Entry 4V7O (X-ray diffraction, 3.00 A resolution); this record covers chains AQ and AY of the 34 polymer chains in the assembly.

# Chain AQ
Molecule: Proteasome component C5
Organism: Saccharomyces cerevisiae
Notes: EC 3.4.25.1
UniProt: P23724 (PSB1_YEAST); the author numbering skips numbers that UniProt does not, so the offset changes along the chain: 601-609 = UniProt 20-28; 6001-6213 = UniProt 29-241
Amino-acid sequence (222 residues; each row starts with the number of its first residue; note: 5391 numbers in that range are skipped by the numbering (no residue carries them; nothing is unmodelled there)):
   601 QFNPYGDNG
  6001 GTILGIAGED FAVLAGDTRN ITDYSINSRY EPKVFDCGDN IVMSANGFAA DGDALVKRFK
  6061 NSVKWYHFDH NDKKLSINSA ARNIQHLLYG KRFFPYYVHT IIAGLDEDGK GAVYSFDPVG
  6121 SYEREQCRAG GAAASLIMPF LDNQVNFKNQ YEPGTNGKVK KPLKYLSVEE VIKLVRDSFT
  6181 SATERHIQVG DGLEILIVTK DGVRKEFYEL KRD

# Chain AY
Molecule: Proteasome component PUP1
Organism: Saccharomyces cerevisiae
Notes: EC 3.4.25.1
UniProt: P25043 (PSB7_YEAST); residues 2001-2222 here correspond to UniProt positions 30-251 (UniProt number = residue number - 1971)
Amino-acid sequence (222 residues; each row starts with the number of its first residue):
  2001 TTIVGVKFNN GVVIAADTRS TQGPIVADKN CAKLHRISPK IWCAGAGTAA DTEAVTQLIG
  2061 SNIELHSLYT SREPRVVSAL QMLKQHLFKY QGHIGAYLIV AGVDPTGSHL FSIHAHGSTD
  2121 VGYYLSLGSG SLAAMAVLES HWKQDLTKEE AIKLASDAIQ AGIWNDLGSG SNVDVCVMEI
  2181 GKDAEYLRNY LTPNVREEKQ KSYKFPRGTT AVLKESIVNI CD
Curated features (UniProtKB/Swiss-Prot):
  - active site: T2001 (Nucleophile)

# Chain AQ / chain AY interface
Residue-residue contacts - 51 pairs, chain AQ then chain AY:
  I6021(AQ) - L2167(AY)  hydrophobic
  D6023(AQ) - L2167(AY)
  Y6024(AQ) - G2023(AY)
  Y6024(AQ) - D2166(AY)
  Y6024(AQ) - L2167(AY)  hydrogen bond (backbone-backbone)
  Y6024(AQ) - G2168(AY)
  S6025(AQ) - L2167(AY)
  I6026(AQ) - L2167(AY)  hydrophobic
  R6029(AQ) - W2164(AY)
  R6029(AQ) - N2165(AY)
  F6140(AQ) - Y2203(AY)  hydrophobic
  N6143(AQ) - F2205(AY)
  Q6144(AQ) - Y2203(AY)
  Q6144(AQ) - F2205(AY)
  Q6150(AQ) - F2205(AY)
  Q6150(AQ) - T2209(AY)
  Y6151(AQ) - T2209(AY)  hydrogen bond (backbone-backbone)
  Y6151(AQ) - A2211(AY)  hydrophobic
  P6153(AQ) - R2207(AY)
  P6153(AQ) - G2208(AY)
  K6173(AQ) - Q2200(AY)
  L6174(AQ) - Y2203(AY)
  R6176(AQ) - E2197(AY)  salt bridge
  R6176(AQ) - Q2200(AY)  hydrogen bond
  D6177(AQ) - K2199(AY)
  D6177(AQ) - Q2200(AY)  hydrogen bond (side chain-backbone)
  D6177(AQ) - K2201(AY)  hydrogen bond (side chain-backbone)
  D6177(AQ) - Y2203(AY)  hydrogen bond
  T6180(AQ) - R2196(AY)  hydrogen bond
  T6180(AQ) - E2197(AY)
  S6181(AQ) - R2196(AY)  hydrogen bond
  E6184(AQ) - V2026(AY)
  E6184(AQ) - K2029(AY)  salt bridge
  E6184(AQ) - R2196(AY)
  R6185(AQ) - I2025(AY)
  R6185(AQ) - V2026(AY)  hydrogen bond (backbone-backbone)
  R6185(AQ) - A2027(AY)  hydrogen bond (side chain-backbone)
  R6185(AQ) - K2029(AY)
  H6186(AQ) - P2024(AY)
  I6187(AQ) - R2019(AY)
  I6187(AQ) - P2024(AY)  hydrogen bond (backbone-backbone)
  I6187(AQ) - V2026(AY)  hydrophobic
  I6187(AQ) - L2167(AY)
  K6211(AQ) - N2194(AY)  hydrogen bond (side chain-backbone)
  R6212(AQ) - W2164(AY)
  D6213(AQ) - R2019(AY)  salt bridge
  D6213(AQ) - I2163(AY)
  D6213(AQ) - D2166(AY)
  D6213(AQ) - S2169(AY)
  D6213(AQ) - S2171(AY)
  D6213(AQ) - N2194(AY)  hydrogen bond
Interface residues without a listed pair, chain AQ (31 interface residues in all): R6019, N6149, E6152, G6154, N6156, G6157
Interface residues without a listed pair, chain AY (31 interface residues in all): T2021, D2028, G2170, V2212

# Summary
Chain AQ and chain AY each contribute 31 residues to their interface; the contacts include 13 hydrogen bonds
and 3 salt bridges. Polar pairs include R6176(AQ)-E2197(AY), E6184(AQ)-K2029(AY) and D6213(AQ)-R2019(AY). From
UniProt: active-site residue T2001(AY) on chain AY.
Chain AQ is Proteasome component C5 and chain AY is Proteasome component PUP1, both from Saccharomyces
cerevisiae; the structure, Proteasome Activator Complex, was determined by X-ray diffraction.
